PDB entry 2Z9L | X-ray diffraction, 2.10 A resolution | chains A and B

# Chain A (and B)
Name: 3C-like proteinase
Organism: SARS coronavirus
Notes: EC 3.4.22.-; chain B of this document is another copy of the same molecule, construct and numbering; everything in this record applies to it too
UniProt: P59641 (R1AB_CVHSA); residues 1-306 here correspond to UniProt positions 3241-3546 (UniProt number = residue number + 3240)
Chain sequence (306 residues; each row starts with the number of its first residue):
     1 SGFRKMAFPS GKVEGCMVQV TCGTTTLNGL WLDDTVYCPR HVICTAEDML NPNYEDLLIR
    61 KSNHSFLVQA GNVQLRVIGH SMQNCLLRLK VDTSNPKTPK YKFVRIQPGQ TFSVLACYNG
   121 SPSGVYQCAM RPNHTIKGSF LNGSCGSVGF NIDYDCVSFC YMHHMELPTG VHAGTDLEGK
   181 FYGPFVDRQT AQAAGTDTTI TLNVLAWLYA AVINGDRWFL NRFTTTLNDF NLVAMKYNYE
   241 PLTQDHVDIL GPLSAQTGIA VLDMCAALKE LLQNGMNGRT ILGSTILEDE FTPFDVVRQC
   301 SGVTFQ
Unresolved in the structure: 45-49, 306 (chain B: 302-306)
Metal / ion sites: diaminozinc Zn: His41, Cys145
Small-molecule neighbours: diaminozinc (DAZ): Thr25, Leu27, His41, Cys145, His164
Reported in the primary citation:
  - binding site for dimethyl sulfoxide: His163
  - diaminozinc coordination: His41, Cys145
  - catalytic residues: His41, Cys145 (citing earlier work)

# Interface between chain A and chain B
Pairs across the interface - 79 pairs, chain A then chain B:
  Ser1(A) - Gly138(B)
  Ser1(A) - Ser139(B)
  Ser1(A) - Phe140(B)  hydrogen bond (side chain-backbone)
  Ser1(A) - Glu166(B)  hydrogen bond
  Ser1(A) - Gly170(B)
  Ser1(A) - His172(B)
  Gly2(A) - Gly138(B)
  Gly2(A) - Ser139(B)  hydrogen bond (backbone-side chain)
  Arg4(A) - Tyr126(B)
  Arg4(A) - Gln127(B)  hydrogen bond (side chain-backbone)
  Arg4(A) - Cys128(B)
  Arg4(A) - Lys137(B)  hydrogen bond (side chain-backbone)
  Arg4(A) - Ser139(B)
  Arg4(A) - Glu290(B)  salt bridge
  Met6(A) - Gly124(B)
  Met6(A) - Val125(B)
  Met6(A) - Tyr126(B)  hydrophobic
  Met6(A) - Ser139(B)
  Ala7(A) - Gly124(B)
  Ala7(A) - Val125(B)  hydrogen bond (backbone-backbone)
  Phe8(A) - Val125(B)
  Pro9(A) - Ser10(B)
  Pro9(A) - Glu14(B)
  Pro9(A) - Pro122(B)  hydrophobic
  Pro9(A) - Ser123(B)
  Pro9(A) - Gly124(B)
  Ser10(A) - Pro9(B)
  Ser10(A) - Ser10(B)  hydrogen bond (backbone-side chain)
  Ser10(A) - Glu14(B)  hydrogen bond (backbone-side chain)
  Gly11(A) - Gly11(B)
  Gly11(A) - Glu14(B)  hydrogen bond (backbone-side chain)
  Glu14(A) - Pro9(B)
  Glu14(A) - Ser10(B)  hydrogen bond (side chain-backbone)
  Glu14(A) - Gly11(B)  hydrogen bond (side chain-backbone)
  Leu115(A) - Pro9(B)  hydrophobic
  Pro122(A) - Pro9(B)  hydrophobic
  Ser123(A) - Pro9(B)
  Gly124(A) - Ala7(B)
  Gly124(A) - Pro9(B)
  Val125(A) - Met6(B)
  Val125(A) - Ala7(B)  hydrogen bond (backbone-backbone)
  Val125(A) - Phe8(B)
  Val125(A) - Val125(B)  hydrophobic
  Tyr126(A) - Arg4(B)
  Tyr126(A) - Lys5(B)
  Tyr126(A) - Met6(B)  hydrophobic
  Gln127(A) - Arg4(B)  hydrogen bond (backbone-side chain)
  Cys128(A) - Arg4(B)
  Lys137(A) - Arg4(B)  hydrogen bond (backbone-side chain)
  Gly138(A) - Ser1(B)
  Gly138(A) - Gly2(B)
  Gly138(A) - Phe3(B)
  Ser139(A) - Ser1(B)
  Ser139(A) - Gly2(B)  hydrogen bond (side chain-backbone)
  Ser139(A) - Met6(B)
  Ser139(A) - Gln299(B)  hydrogen bond
  Phe140(A) - Ser1(B)  hydrogen bond (backbone-backbone)
  Leu141(A) - Gln299(B)
  Leu141(A) - Cys300(B)
  Glu166(A) - Ser1(B)  hydrogen bond
  His172(A) - Ser1(B)
  Thr285(A) - Thr285(B)  hydrogen bond
  Thr285(A) - Ile286(B)
  Ile286(A) - Thr285(B)
  Glu290(A) - Arg4(B)  salt bridge
  Gln299(A) - Ser139(B)  hydrogen bond
  Gln299(A) - Leu141(B)
  Cys300(A) - Leu141(B)
  Ser301(A) - Leu141(B)
  Gly302(A) - Tyr118(B)
  Gly302(A) - Leu141(B)
  Val303(A) - Ser123(B)  hydrogen bond (backbone-side chain)
  Thr304(A) - Tyr118(B)
  Thr304(A) - Ser121(B)
  Thr304(A) - Pro122(B)
  Thr304(A) - Ser123(B)
  Phe305(A) - Ser121(B)  hydrogen bond (backbone-side chain)
  Phe305(A) - Pro122(B)  hydrogen bond (backbone-backbone)
  Phe305(A) - Ser123(B)
Interface residues without a listed pair, chain A (38 interface residues in all): Phe3, Lys5, Gly170
Interface residues without a listed pair, chain B (37 interface residues in all): Lys12, Leu115, Arg298

# Overview
The interface between chain A and chain B involves 38 residues on one side and 37 on the other, with 23
hydrogen bonds and 2 salt bridges. Polar pairs include Arg4(A)-Glu290(B), Ser1(A)-Phe140(B) and
Ser1(A)-Glu166(B). Chain A binds diaminozinc. From the paper: catalytic residues His41(A) and Cys145(A); a
binding site for dimethyl sulfoxide at His163(A).
Chain A and chain B are both 3C-like proteinase (SARS coronavirus); the structure, complex structure of
SARS-CoV 3C-like protease with JMF1586, was determined by X-ray diffraction (same publication as 2Z94, 2Z9G,
2Z9J and 2Z9K).
